PDB entry 9EUK | electron microscopy, 3.10 A resolution | chains C and D of the 7 polymer chains in the assembly

== Chain C ==
Name: Baseplate component
Organism: Staphylococcus phage 812
UniProt: A0A0U1WF63 (A0A0U1WF63_9CAUD); numbering as in UniProt (aligned over 1-348)
Amino-acid sequence (348 residues; row label = number of the first residue in the row):
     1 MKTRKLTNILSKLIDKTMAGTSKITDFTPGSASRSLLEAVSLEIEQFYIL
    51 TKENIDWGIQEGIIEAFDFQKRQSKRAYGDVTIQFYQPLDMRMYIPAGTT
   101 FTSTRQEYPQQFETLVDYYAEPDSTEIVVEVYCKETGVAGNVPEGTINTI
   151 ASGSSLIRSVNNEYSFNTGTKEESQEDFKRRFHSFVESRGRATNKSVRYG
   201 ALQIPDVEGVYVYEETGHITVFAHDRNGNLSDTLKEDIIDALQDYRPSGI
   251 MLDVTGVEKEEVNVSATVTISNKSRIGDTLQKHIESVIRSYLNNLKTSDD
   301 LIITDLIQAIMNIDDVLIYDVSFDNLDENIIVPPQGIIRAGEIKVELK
Unresolved in the structure: 1

== Chain D ==
Name: TmpF
Organism: Staphylococcus phage 812
UniProt: A0A0U1WGD3 (A0A0U1WGD3_9CAUD); residue numbers follow UniProt; this construct covers 1-1019
Amino-acid sequence (1019 residues; each row starts with the number of its first residue):
     1 MANFLKNLHPLLRRDRNKKDNQDPNFALIDALNEEMNQVEKDAIESKLQS
    51 SLKTSTSEYLDKFGDWFGVYRKTDEKDDVYRARIIKYLLLKRGTNNAIID
   101 AIKDYLGRDDIDVSVYEPFTNIFYTNKSHLNGEDHLMGYYYRFAVINVSI
   151 GDYFPVEIIDVINEFKPAGVTLYVTYDGASTIRGGAIIKWDDGLPKIETY
   201 QEFDRFTGYDDTFYGHINMNQSKDTDNSSSDIFKTNHSLINSLDVLTGSS
   251 SVGRQYINYGYVTSYVYNPGMTSSVNQISASTEGRGQEVPTDYYMYTSTK
   301 NNNTVELSMQTTSGVSYLYNNFNFRDYMSKYRPQVDLQSDEARRIVSDYI
   351 KELSIDYYLSAVIPPDESIEIKLQVYDFSINRWLTVSINNLSFYEKNIGS
   401 NIGYIKDYLNSELNMFTRLEINAGKRDSVDIKVNYLDLMFYYYERGIYTI
   451 KPYKALIENYLDISRETYVEAFKIASLSNGDIITKTGFQPIGYLKLVGNY
   501 ENTIPSTINIVAKDTDNNPIESNELDVYNTVENRNLLQSYKGVNTIAREI
   551 TSTKEFTVSGWAKEIYSTNYLSKVLKPGKVYTLSFDMEITGNDPTLKSYS
   601 DNHGIYLYSNTKGIVVNGVKSMERTIGNKVSVTQTFTAPTITDHRLLIYT
   651 GRYTSDGKASTPPVFFNTVKITELKLTEGSSKLEYSPAPEDKPNVIEKGI
   701 KFNNILTNIQTLSINSDTILKNVTLYYSYYGDSWVELKTLGNISTGETTE
   751 TNNLIDLYGLQTVDYSNINPMSKVSLRSIWNVKLGELNNQEGSLSNMPND
   801 YFNAVWQDIDKLSDIELGSMRMVKDTEGGVFDGATGEIIKATLFNVGAYT
   851 DLDMLAYTLTNYTEPLTLGSSRLISELKEELLTSESFNVDNRIKVIDSIY
   901 EELPNTSIIKNGFVEREVTGSKYLDYGLYEPIEDGTRYKLIVEGEFKDNI
   951 EFISLYNSNPNFNETFIYPSEIINGVAEKEFIAKPSTEDKPRLNTDVRIY
  1001 IRPYDSTISKVRRVELRKV
Unresolved in the structure: 1, 192-1019
Differences from the reference sequence: conflict Asp191 (Leu in A0A0U1WGD3)

== Interface between chain C and chain D ==
Residue-residue contacts - 58 pairs, chain C then chain D:
  Ser35(C) with His9(D)
  Leu36(C) with Phe4(D), hydrophobic; Leu8(D), hydrophobic; Leu32(D), hydrophobic
  Ala39(C) with Phe4(D), hydrophobic; Asn7(D)
  Val40(C) with Phe4(D), hydrophobic
  Glu43(C) with Ala2(D); Asn3(D), hydrogen bond (side chain-backbone); Phe4(D), hydrogen bond (side chain-backbone); Met36(D)
  Gln46(C) with Asn3(D), hydrogen bond
  Phe47(C) with Met36(D); Val39(D), hydrophobic; Glu40(D)
  Leu50(C) with Ala43(D), hydrophobic; Ile44(D), hydrophobic
  Asn54(C) with Ala43(D), hydrogen bond (side chain-backbone); Ser46(D); Lys47(D)
  Trp57(C) with Lys47(D); Ser51(D)
  Gly58(C) with Ser50(D)
  Gly62(C) with Ser50(D); Ser51(D), hydrogen bond (backbone-side chain); Leu52(D), hydrogen bond (backbone-backbone)
  Glu65(C) with Ser51(D); Lys53(D)
  Ala66(C) with Leu52(D), hydrophobic; Lys53(D)
  Phe67(C) with Ile85(D), hydrophobic; Leu88(D), hydrophobic
  Phe185(C) with Leu89(D), hydrophobic
  Arg189(C) with Leu89(D), hydrogen bond (side chain-backbone); Lys91(D)
  Arg191(C) with Lys91(D); Arg92(D)
  Ala192(C) with Gly93(D)
  Gly217(C) with Phe143(D)
  Asp244(C) with Thr94(D), hydrogen bond (backbone-side chain); Asn96(D), hydrogen bond
  Arg246(C) with Gly93(D); Thr94(D), hydrogen bond (backbone-side chain); Glu117(D), salt bridge
  Pro247(C) with Gly93(D)
  Ser248(C) with Gly93(D); Thr94(D); Asn95(D), hydrogen bond; Glu117(D); Pro167(D); Val170(D)
  Gly249(C) with Glu117(D), hydrogen bond (backbone-side chain); Phe119(D); Phe143(D); Ala144(D), hydrogen bond (backbone-backbone); Ile146(D)
  Ile250(C) with Phe119(D)
  Met251(C) with Phe119(D), hydrophobic
Also at the interface, not in a pair above, chain C (33 interface residues in all): Leu42, Thr51, Ile55, Ile63, Thr216, Gln243
Also at the interface, not in a pair above, chain D (38 interface residues in all): Phe63, Phe67, Ile98, Val145

== Overview ==
The interface between chain C and chain D involves 33 residues on one side and 38 on the other, with 13
hydrogen bonds and 1 salt bridge. Polar pairs include Arg246(C)-Glu117(D), Glu43(C)-Asn3(D) and
Glu43(C)-Phe4(D).
Here chain C is Baseplate component and chain D is TmpF, both from Staphylococcus phage 812. Entry 9EUK
(Cryo-EM structure of Staphylococcus aureus bacteriophage phi812 baseplate in the post-contraction state -
sheath initiator, wedge ...) was determined by electron microscopy.
